Entry 5DUG (X-ray diffraction, 2.25 A resolution); this record covers chains A and B of the 4 polymer chains in the assembly.

[Chain A (and B)]
Molecule: Estrogen receptor
Organism: Homo sapiens
Notes: fragment: ligand-binding domain; chain B of this document is another copy of the same molecule, construct and numbering; everything in this record applies to it too
Reference sequence: P03372 (ESR1_HUMAN); residue numbers follow UniProt; this construct covers 298-554
Chain sequence (257 residues; each row starts with the number of its first residue):
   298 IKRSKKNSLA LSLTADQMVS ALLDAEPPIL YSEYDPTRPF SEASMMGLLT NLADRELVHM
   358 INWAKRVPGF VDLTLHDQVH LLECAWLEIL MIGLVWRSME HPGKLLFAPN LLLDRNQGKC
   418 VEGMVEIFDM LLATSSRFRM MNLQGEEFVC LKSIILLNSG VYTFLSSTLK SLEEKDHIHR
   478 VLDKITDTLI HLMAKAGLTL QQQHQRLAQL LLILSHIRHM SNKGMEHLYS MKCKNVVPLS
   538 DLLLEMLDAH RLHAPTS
Disordered / not traced: 298-305, 462-470, 549-554 (chain B: 298-304, 460-469, 549-554)
Differences from the reference sequence: engineered mutation Ser537 (Tyr in P03372)
Residues lining bound ligands: 5FV (phenyl (1S,2S,4S,7S)-5,6-bis(4-hydroxy-2-methylphenyl)-7-thiabicyclo[2.2.1]hept-5-ene-2-sulfonate 7-oxide): Met343, Leu346, Thr347, Leu349, Ala350, Glu353, Leu384, Leu387, Met388, Leu391, Arg394, Phe404, Val418, Gly420, Met421, Ile424, Phe425, Leu428, Gly521, His524, Leu525, Met528, Leu536, Leu540

[How chain A and chain B interact]
Residue-residue contacts (43; chain A residue first):
  Arg434(A) with His476(B)
  Ile451(A) with Leu509(B), hydrophobic
  Asn455(A) with Leu509(B), hydrogen bond (side chain-backbone)
  Tyr459(A) with Ala430(B); Leu509(B); Ile510(B); His513(B)
  His476(A) with Arg434(B)
  Asp480(A) with Gln506(B), hydrogen bond
  Thr483(A) with His501(B); Ala505(B)
  Asp484(A) with Gln498(B), hydrogen bond; Gln502(B), hydrogen bond
  Ile487(A) with His501(B)
  Leu497(A) with Leu497(B), hydrophobic
  Gln498(A) with Asp484(B), hydrogen bond
  His501(A) with Thr483(B); Asp484(B), salt bridge; Ile487(B); His501(B), hydrogen bond; Leu504(B)
  Gln502(A) with Asp480(B); Asp484(B), hydrogen bond
  Leu504(A) with His501(B)
  Ala505(A) with Thr483(B); Leu508(B), hydrophobic
  Gln506(A) with Asp480(B), hydrogen bond
  Leu508(A) with Ala505(B), hydrophobic
  Leu509(A) with Ile451(B), hydrophobic; Asn455(B), hydrogen bond (backbone-side chain); Leu511(B), hydrophobic
  Leu511(A) with Leu509(B), hydrophobic
  Ser512(A) with Arg515(B), hydrogen bond
  His513(A) with Tyr459(B); Arg515(B)
  Arg515(A) with Ser512(B), hydrogen bond; His513(B); His516(B), hydrogen bond
  His516(A) with Arg515(B), hydrogen bond; Asn519(B), hydrogen bond
  Asn519(A) with His516(B), hydrogen bond; Asn519(B)
  Glu523(A) with Glu523(B)
Other interface residues (no listed pair), chain A (31 interface residues in all): Glu385, Ala430, Thr460, Leu479, Lys520, His547
Other interface residues (no listed pair), chain B (30 interface residues in all): Met427, Lys520, His547

[Overview]
The interface between chain A and chain B involves 31 residues on one side and 30 on the other, with 15
hydrogen bonds and 1 salt bridge. Among the polar pairs are His501(A)-Asp484(B), Asn455(A)-Leu509(B) and
Asp480(A)-Gln506(B). Ligands of chain A: compound 5FV.
Both chains are Estrogen receptor (Homo sapiens). Entry 5DUG (Crystal Structure of the ER-alpha Ligand-binding
Domain in Complex with a Sulfoxide-bridged Oxabicyclic Heptene Sulfonate (SOBHS)-2 ...) was determined by
X-ray diffraction, deposited together with 4ZN7, 4ZNH, 4ZNS, 4ZNT, 4ZNU, 4ZNV and 50 further entries.
